PDB entry 4KLM | X-ray diffraction, 1.75 A resolution | chains P and A of the 4 polymer chains in the assembly

# Chain P
Molecule: 11-nt DNA strand
Sequence (11 nucleotides; numbered 1 to 11; the number before each row is that of its first residue):
     1 GCTGATGCGC C
Ion coordination: Na+ site 1: DG9 (shared with Thr101(A), Val103(A), Ile106(A) of chain A); Na+ site 2: DC10, DC11 (shared with Asp190(A), Asp192(A), Asp256(A) of chain A); Mg2+: DC11 (together with pyrophosphate) (shared with Asp190(A), Asp192(A) of chain A)

# Chain A
Molecule: DNA polymerase beta
Organism: Homo sapiens
Notes: EC 2.7.7.7, 4.2.99.-
Reference sequence: P06746 (DPOLB_HUMAN); residues 1-335 here = UniProt positions 1-335
Amino-acid sequence (335 residues; numbered 1 to 335; the number before each row is that of its first residue):
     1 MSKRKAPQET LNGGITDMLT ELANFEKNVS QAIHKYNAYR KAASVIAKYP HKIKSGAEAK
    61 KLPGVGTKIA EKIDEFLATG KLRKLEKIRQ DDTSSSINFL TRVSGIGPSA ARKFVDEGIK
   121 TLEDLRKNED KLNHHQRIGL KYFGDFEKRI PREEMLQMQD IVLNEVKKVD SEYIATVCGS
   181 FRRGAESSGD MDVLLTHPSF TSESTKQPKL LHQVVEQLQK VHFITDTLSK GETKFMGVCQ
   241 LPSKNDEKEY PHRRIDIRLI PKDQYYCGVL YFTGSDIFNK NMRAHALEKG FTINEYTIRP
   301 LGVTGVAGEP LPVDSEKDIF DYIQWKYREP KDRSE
Not modelled in the structure: 1-9
Swiss-Prot annotation at these positions:
  - region: Arg183 to Asp192 (DNA-binding)
  - active site: Lys72 (Nucleophile)
  - binding site (K(+)): Lys60, Leu62, Val65, Thr101, Val103, Ile106
  - binding site (Na(+)): Lys60, Leu62, Val65, Thr101, Val103, Ile106
  - binding site (dATP): Arg149, Ser180, Arg183, Gly189, Asp190
  - binding site (dCTP): Arg149, Ser180, Arg183, Gly189, Asp190
  - binding site (dGTP): Arg149, Ser180, Arg183, Gly189, Asp190, Asp192
  - binding site (dTTP): Arg149, Ser180, Arg183, Gly189, Asp190
  - binding site (Mg(2+)): Asp190, Asp192, Asp256
  - modified residue: Lys72 (N6-acetyllysine), Arg83 (Omega-N-methylarginine), Arg152 (Omega-N-methylarginine)
  - cross-link (Glycyl lysine isopeptide (Lys-Gly)): Lys41 (interchain with G-Cter in ubiquitin), Lys61 (interchain with G-Cter in ubiquitin), Lys81 (interchain with G-Cter in ubiquitin)
Ion coordination: Na+ site 1: Lys60, Leu62, Val65 (shared with 1 residue of chain D); Na+ site 2: Thr101, Val103, Ile106 (shared with DG9(P) of chain P); Na+ site 3: Asp190, Asp192, Asp256 (shared with DC10(P), DC11(P) of chain P); Mg2+: Asp190, Asp192 (together with pyrophosphate) (shared with DC11(P) of chain P)
Ligand contacts: pyrophosphate (PPV): Arg149, Gly179, Ser180, Arg183, Ser188, Gly189, Asp190, Asp192, Ser275

# How chain P and chain A interact
Pairs across the interface - 29 pairs, chain P then chain A:
  DG7(P) - Ser109(A)  phosphate contact
  DC8(P) - Gly105(A)  phosphate contact
  DC8(P) - Gly107(A)  hydrogen bond to the phosphate
  DC8(P) - Pro108(A)  phosphate contact
  DC8(P) - Ser109(A)  hydrogen bond to the phosphate
  DC8(P) - Ala110(A)  hydrogen bond to the phosphate
  DG9(P) - Val103(A)  phosphate contact
  DG9(P) - Ser104(A)  phosphate contact
  DG9(P) - Gly105(A)  hydrogen bond to the phosphate
  DG9(P) - Ile106(A)  phosphate contact
  DG9(P) - His135(A)  sugar contact
  DG9(P) - Arg254(A)  phosphate contact
  DC10(P) - Asp190(A)  phosphate contact
  DC10(P) - Asp192(A)  phosphate contact
  DC10(P) - Met236(A)  sugar contact
  DC10(P) - Arg254(A)  salt bridge to the phosphate
  DC10(P) - Asp256(A)  sugar contact
  DC10(P) - Tyr271(A)  hydrogen bond to the base
  DC11(P) - Gly179(A)  phosphate contact
  DC11(P) - Arg183(A)  hydrogen bond to the phosphate
  DC11(P) - Asp190(A)  phosphate contact
  DC11(P) - Asp192(A)  phosphate contact
  DC11(P) - Tyr271(A)  sugar contact
  DC11(P) - Phe272(A)  sugar contact
  DC11(P) - Thr273(A)  phosphate contact
  DC11(P) - Gly274(A)  hydrogen bond to the phosphate
  DC11(P) - Ser275(A)  phosphate contact
  DC11(P) - Asp276(A)  base contact
  DC11(P) - Asn279(A)  hydrogen bond to the base
Interface residues without a listed pair, chain A (24 interface residues in all): Lys234

# Overview
5 residues of chain P face 24 of chain A across their interface; the contacts include 8 hydrogen bonds and 1
salt bridge. Polar pairs include DC10(P)-Tyr271(A), DC11(P)-Asn279(A) and DC8(P)-Gly107(A). Ligands of chain
A: pyrophosphate.
Chain P is an 11-nt DNA strand and chain A is DNA polymerase beta (Homo sapiens); the structure, DNA
polymerase beta matched product complex with Mg2+, 11 h, was determined by X-ray diffraction (same publication
as 4KLD, 4KLE, 4KLF, 4KLG, 4KLH, 4KLI and 8 further entries).
